PDB entry 5GUC | X-ray diffraction, 1.80 A resolution | chains A and B

Chain A (and B):
Molecule: Cyclooctat-9-en-7-ol synthase
Organism: Streptomyces melanosporofaciens
Notes: EC 4.2.3.146; chain B of this document is another copy of the same molecule, construct and numbering; everything in this record applies to it too
Reference sequence: C9K1X5 (COTB2_STRMJ); residues 1-307 here = UniProt positions 1-307
Chain sequence (331 residues; numbered -23 to 307; the number before each row is that of its first residue; numbers below 1 keep their minus sign (Met-23 is residue -23)):
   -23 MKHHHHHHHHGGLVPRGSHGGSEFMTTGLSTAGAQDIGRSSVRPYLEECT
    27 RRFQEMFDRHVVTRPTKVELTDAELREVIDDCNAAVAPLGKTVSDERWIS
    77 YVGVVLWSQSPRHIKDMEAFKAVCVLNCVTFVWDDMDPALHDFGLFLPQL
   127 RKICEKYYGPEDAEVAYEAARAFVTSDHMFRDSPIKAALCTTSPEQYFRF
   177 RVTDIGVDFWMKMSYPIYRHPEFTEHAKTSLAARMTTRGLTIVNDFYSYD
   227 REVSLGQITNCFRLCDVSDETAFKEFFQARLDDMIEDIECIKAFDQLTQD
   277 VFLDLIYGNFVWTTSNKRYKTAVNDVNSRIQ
Disordered / not traced: -23 to 11, 293-307
Differences from the reference sequence: expression tag (-23 to 0)
Curated features (UniProtKB/Swiss-Prot):
  - motif: Asp110 to Asp113 (DDXXD motif), Asn220 to Glu228 (NSE/DTE motif)
  - binding site (Mg(2+)): Asp110, Asn220, Ser224, Glu228

How chain A and chain B interact:
Pairs across the interface (60; chain A residue first):
  Glu144(A) - Lys204(B)
  Arg147(A) - Glu201(B)  salt bridge
  Arg147(A) - Lys204(B)
  Thr151(A) - Glu201(B)
  Met155(A) - Glu201(B)
  Met155(A) - His202(B)
  Phe156(A) - His202(B)
  Phe156(A) - Leu207(B)  hydrophobic
  Pro160(A) - Ala269(B)
  Ile161(A) - His202(B)
  Ile161(A) - Ala269(B)
  Ile161(A) - Phe270(B)  hydrophobic
  Ala164(A) - Ala269(B)  hydrophobic
  Thr168(A) - Glu262(B)
  Thr168(A) - Cys266(B)
  Ser169(A) - Glu262(B)  hydrogen bond
  Glu171(A) - Glu171(B)
  Glu171(A) - Arg214(B)  salt bridge
  Gln172(A) - Met211(B)
  Gln172(A) - Arg214(B)
  Gln172(A) - Glu262(B)
  Gln172(A) - Asp263(B)
  Gln172(A) - Cys266(B)
  Arg175(A) - Arg210(B)  hydrogen bond (backbone-side chain)
  Arg175(A) - Met211(B)
  Arg175(A) - Arg214(B)
  Arg175(A) - Asp263(B)  salt bridge
  Val178(A) - Arg210(B)
  Thr179(A) - Thr205(B)  hydrogen bond (side chain-backbone)
  Thr179(A) - Arg210(B)  hydrogen bond
  Glu201(A) - Arg147(B)  salt bridge
  Glu201(A) - Thr151(B)
  Glu201(A) - Met155(B)
  His202(A) - Met155(B)
  His202(A) - Phe156(B)
  His202(A) - Ile161(B)
  Lys204(A) - Glu144(B)
  Lys204(A) - Arg147(B)
  Thr205(A) - Thr179(B)  hydrogen bond (backbone-side chain)
  Leu207(A) - Phe156(B)  hydrophobic
  Arg210(A) - Arg175(B)  hydrogen bond (side chain-backbone)
  Arg210(A) - Val178(B)
  Arg210(A) - Thr179(B)  hydrogen bond
  Met211(A) - Leu165(B)  hydrophobic
  Met211(A) - Gln172(B)
  Met211(A) - Arg175(B)
  Arg214(A) - Glu171(B)  salt bridge
  Arg214(A) - Gln172(B)
  Arg214(A) - Arg175(B)
  Glu262(A) - Thr168(B)
  Glu262(A) - Ser169(B)  hydrogen bond
  Glu262(A) - Gln172(B)
  Asp263(A) - Gln172(B)
  Asp263(A) - Arg175(B)  salt bridge
  Cys266(A) - Thr168(B)
  Cys266(A) - Gln172(B)
  Ala269(A) - Pro160(B)
  Ala269(A) - Ile161(B)
  Ala269(A) - Ala164(B)  hydrophobic
  Phe270(A) - Ile161(B)  hydrophobic
Other interface residues (no listed pair), chain A (34 interface residues in all): Ala148, Ser152, Leu165, Phe176, Lys188, Glu198
Other interface residues (no listed pair), chain B (33 interface residues in all): Ala148, Ser152, Lys188, Glu198

Overview:
Chain A and chain B form an interface of 34 and 33 residues respectively, with 8 hydrogen bonds and 6 salt
bridges. Polar pairs include Arg147(A)-Glu201(B), Glu171(A)-Arg214(B) and Arg175(A)-Asp263(B). From UniProt: 4
Mg2+-binding residues on chain A.
Both chains are Cyclooctat-9-en-7-ol synthase (Streptomyces melanosporofaciens). Entry 5GUC (Crystal structure
of CotB2 (apo form) from Streptomyces melanosporofaciens) was determined by X-ray diffraction (same
publication as 5GUE).
